7WIZ - chains B and D of the 4 polymer chains in the assembly; structure by electron microscopy, 3.20 A resolution.

== Chain B (and D) ==
Name: CTP synthase
From: Drosophila melanogaster
Notes: EC 6.3.4.2; chain D of this document is another copy of the same molecule, construct and numbering; everything in this record applies to it too
Reference sequence: Q9VUL1 (PYRG_DROME); residues 1-556 here = UniProt positions 1-556
Amino-acid sequence (556 residues; numbered 1 to 556; the number before each row is that of its first residue):
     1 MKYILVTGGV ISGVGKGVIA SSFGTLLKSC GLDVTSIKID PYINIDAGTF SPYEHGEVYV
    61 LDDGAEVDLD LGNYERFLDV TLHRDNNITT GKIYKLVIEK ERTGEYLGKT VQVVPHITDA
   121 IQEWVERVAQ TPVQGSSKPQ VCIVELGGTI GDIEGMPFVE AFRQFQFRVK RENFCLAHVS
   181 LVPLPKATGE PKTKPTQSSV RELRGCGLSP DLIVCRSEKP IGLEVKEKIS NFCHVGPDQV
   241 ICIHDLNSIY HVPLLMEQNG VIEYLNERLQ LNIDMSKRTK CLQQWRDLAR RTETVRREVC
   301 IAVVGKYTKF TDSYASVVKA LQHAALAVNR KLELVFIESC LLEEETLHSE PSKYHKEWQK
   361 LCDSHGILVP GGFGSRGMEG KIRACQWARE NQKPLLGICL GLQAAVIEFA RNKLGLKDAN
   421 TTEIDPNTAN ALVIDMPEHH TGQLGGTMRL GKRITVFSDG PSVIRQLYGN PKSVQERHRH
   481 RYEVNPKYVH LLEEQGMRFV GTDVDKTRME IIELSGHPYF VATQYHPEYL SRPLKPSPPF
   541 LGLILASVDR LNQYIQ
Swiss-Prot annotation at these positions:
  - active site (For GATase activity): C399, H526, E528
Ligand contacts:
  - AMP-PCP (ACP; phosphomethylphosphonic acid adenylate ester): S12, G13, V14, G15, K16, G17, V18, K38, D70, E145, G147, G148, R216, I243, H244, D245, L246, S248, I249, V252
  - glutamine (GLN): G371, G372, F373, I398, C399, L400, Q403, E423, R479, H480, R481, Y482, Q524, H526
  - UTP (uridine 5'-triphosphate), molecule 1: S12, K38, D40, P41, Y42, H55, G147, G148, E154
  - UTP, molecule 2: E190, P191, K192, T193, K194, Q197, K228
Reported in the primary citation:
  - specificity-determining residues: R481 (proposed by the authors, not directly observed)
  - mutagenesis - K16A, K38A: decreased catalytic activity

== Chain B / chain D interface ==
Pairs across the interface (57):
  Y42(B) with T110(D); V111(D)
  I43(B) with I98(D), hydrophobic; E101(D); V111(D), hydrogen bond (backbone-backbone); I117(D), hydrophobic
  N44(B) with E101(D), hydrogen bond; V111(D), hydrogen bond (side chain-backbone)
  I45(B) with I98(D), hydrophobic; E101(D); R102(D)
  D46(B) with R102(D), salt bridge
  T49(B) with E101(D); R102(D); G108(D), hydrogen bond (backbone-backbone)
  F50(B) with G108(D); K109(D); T110(D)
  S51(B) with G108(D)
  E54(B) with G108(D); K109(D); T110(D), hydrogen bond
  H55(B) with T110(D), hydrogen bond
  G91(B) with I98(D)
  Y94(B) with Y94(D), hydrophobic
  I98(B) with I43(D), hydrophobic; I45(D), hydrophobic; G91(D)
  E101(B) with I43(D); N44(D), hydrogen bond; I45(D); T49(D)
  R102(B) with I45(D); D46(D), salt bridge; T49(D)
  G108(B) with T49(D), hydrogen bond (backbone-backbone); F50(D); S51(D); E54(D)
  K109(B) with F50(D); E54(D)
  T110(B) with Y42(D); F50(D); E54(D), hydrogen bond; H55(D), hydrogen bond
  V111(B) with Y42(D); I43(D), hydrogen bond (backbone-backbone); N44(D), hydrogen bond (backbone-side chain)
  Q112(B) with I43(D)
  V113(B) with E154(D)
  V114(B) with I153(D), hydrophobic; E154(D)
  I117(B) with I43(D), hydrophobic
  I153(B) with V114(D), hydrophobic
  E154(B) with V113(D); V114(D)
  M156(B) with M156(D), hydrophobic
Other interface residues (no listed pair), chain B (30 interface residues in all): T90, K95, V97, P157
Other interface residues (no listed pair), chain D (30 interface residues in all): T90, K95, V97, Q112, P157

== Overview ==
Chain B and chain D each contribute 30 residues to their interface, with 12 hydrogen bonds and 2 salt bridges.
Polar contacts include D46(B)-R102(D), N44(B)-E101(D) and N44(B)-V111(D). Chain B binds UTP, glutamine and
AMP-PCP. The paper reports that K16A and K38A of chain B reduce catalytic activity; the specificity
determinant R481(B).
Both chains are CTP synthase (Drosophila melanogaster). Entry 7WIZ (Structural basis for ligand binding modes
of CTP synthase) was determined by electron microscopy (same publication as 7WJ4, 7DPT and 7DPW).
